Entry 2BH5 (X-ray diffraction, 1.95 A resolution); this record covers chain X.

== Chain X ==
Protein: Cytochrome C-550
Source organism: Paracoccus versutus
UniProt: Q00499 (C550_PARVE); residues 1-134 here correspond to UniProt positions 21-154 (UniProt number = residue number + 20)
Sequence (134 residues; each row starts with the number of its first residue):
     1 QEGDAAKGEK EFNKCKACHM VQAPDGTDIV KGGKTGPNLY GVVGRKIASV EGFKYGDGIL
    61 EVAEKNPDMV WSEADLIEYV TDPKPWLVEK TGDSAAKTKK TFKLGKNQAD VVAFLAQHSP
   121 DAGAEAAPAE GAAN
Not modelled in the structure: 1, 124-134
Sequence notes: engineered mutation Lys-100 (Met120 in Q00499)
Curated features (UniProtKB/Swiss-Prot):
  - binding site (heme c): Cys-15, Cys-18, His-19
  - modified residue: Gln-1 (Pyrrolidone carboxylic acid)
Covalent attachments: heme c (HEC) linked to Cys-15
Ion coordination: heme c Fe: His-19, Lys-100
Residues lining bound ligands: heme c (HEC): Lys-14, Cys-18, His-19, Thr-35, Gly-36, Pro-37, Leu-39, Val-42, Arg-45, Ile-47, Ala-48, Ser-49, Val-50, Phe-53, Tyr-55, Gly-56, Ile-59, Trp-71, Leu-76, Tyr-79, Val-80, Thr-98, Lys-99, Lys-100, Phe-102, Leu-104, Val-111, Leu-115
Reported in the primary citation:
  - heme c coordination: His-19, Lys-100
  - conformationally variable residues (loop rearrangement, side-chain flip): Lys-97, Lys-99, Lys-100 to Leu-104
  - binding site for heme c: Arg-45, Tyr-55, Trp-71
  - contacts within the chain: Lys-100/Phe-102 (water-mediated contact)

== Summary ==
Covalently linked heme c: at Cys-15. His-19 and Lys-100 form the heme c Fe site. From UniProt: 3 heme
c-binding residues. From the paper: a binding site for heme c at Arg-45, Tyr-55 and Trp-71; heme c
coordination by His-19 and Lys-100.
Chain X is Cytochrome C-550 (Paracoccus versutus); the structure, X-ray structure of the M100K variant of
ferric cyt c-550 from Paracoccus versutus, was determined by X-ray diffraction, deposited together with 2BGV
and 2BH4.
